Entry 7NP7 (electron microscopy, 4.03 A resolution (low resolution: residue-level contacts below are approximate; hydrogen-bond / salt-bridge calls are withheld)); this record covers chains B1 and P3 of the 27 polymer chains in the assembly.

# Chain B1
Molecule: ESX-5 secretion system ATPase EccB5
Organism: Mycobacterium tuberculosis (strain ATCC 25618 / H37Rv)
Notes: EC 3.6.-.-
UniProt: P9WNQ9 (ECCB5_MYCTU); numbering as in UniProt (aligned over 1-506)
Chain sequence (506 residues; numbered 1 to 506; the number before each row is that of its first residue):
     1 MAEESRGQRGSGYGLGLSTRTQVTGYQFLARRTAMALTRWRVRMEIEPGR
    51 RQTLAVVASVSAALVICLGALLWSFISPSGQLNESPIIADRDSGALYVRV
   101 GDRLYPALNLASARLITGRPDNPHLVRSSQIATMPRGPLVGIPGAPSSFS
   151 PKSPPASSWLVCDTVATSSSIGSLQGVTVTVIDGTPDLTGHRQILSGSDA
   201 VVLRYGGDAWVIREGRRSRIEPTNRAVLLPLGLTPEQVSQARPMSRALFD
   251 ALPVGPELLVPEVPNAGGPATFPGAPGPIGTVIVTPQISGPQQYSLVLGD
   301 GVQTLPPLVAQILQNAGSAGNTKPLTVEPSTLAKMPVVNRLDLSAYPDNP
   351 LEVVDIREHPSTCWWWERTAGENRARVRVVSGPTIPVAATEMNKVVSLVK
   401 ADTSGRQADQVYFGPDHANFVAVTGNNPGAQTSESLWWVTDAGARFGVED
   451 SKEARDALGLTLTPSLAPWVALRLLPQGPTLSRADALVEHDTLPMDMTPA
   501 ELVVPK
Disordered / not traced: 1-9, 168-174, 317-318, 425-432, 505-506
Disulfide bonds: C162-C363

# Chain P3
Molecule: Mycosin-5
Organism: Mycobacterium tuberculosis (strain ATCC 25618 / H37Rv)
Notes: EC 3.4.21.-
UniProt: O53945 (MYCP5_MYCTU); residues 1-585 here = UniProt positions 1-585
Chain sequence (585 residues; numbered 1 to 585; the number before each row is that of its first residue):
     1 MQRFGTGSSRSWCGRAGTATIAAVLLASGALTGLPPAYAISPPTIDPGAL
    51 PPDGPPGPLAPMKQNAYCTEVGVLPGTDFQLQPKYMEMLNLNEAWQFGRG
   101 DGVKVAVIDTGVTPHPRLPRLIPGGDYVMAGGDGLSDCDAHGTLVASMIA
   151 AVPANGAVPLPSVPRRPVTIPTTETPPPPQTVTLSPVPPQTVTVIPAPPP
   201 EEGVPPGAPVPGPEPPPAPGPQPPAVDRGGGTVTVPSYSGGRKIAPIDNP
   251 RNPHPSAPSPALGPPPDAFSGIAPGVEIISIRQSSQAFGLKDPYTGDEDP
   301 QTAQKIDNVETMARAIVHAANMGASVINISDVMCMSARNVIDQRALGAAV
   351 HYAAVDKDAVIVAAAGDGSKKDCKQNPIFDPLQPDDPRAWNAVTTVVTPS
   401 WFHDYVLTVGAVDANGQPLSKMSIAGPWVSISAPGTDVVGLSPRDDGLIN
   451 AIDGPDNSLLVPAGTSFSAAIVSGVAALVRAKFPELSAYQIINRLIHTAR
   501 PPARGVDNQVGYGVVDPVAALTWDVPKGPAEPPKQLSAPLVVPQPPAPRD
   551 MVPIWVAAGGLAGALLIGGAVFGTATLMRRSRKQQ
Disordered / not traced: 1-39, 172-265, 578-585
Disulfide bonds: C68-C138, C334-C373
Curated features (UniProtKB/Swiss-Prot):
  - active site (Charge relay system): D109, H141, S466

# How chain B1 and chain P3 interact
Contacting residue pairs (14; chain B1 residue first):
  G101(B1) - P543(P3)
  Y105(B1) - L540(P3)
  L487(B1) - P539(P3)
  L487(B1) - L540(P3)
  V488(B1) - A538(P3)
  E489(B1) - S537(P3)
  E489(B1) - A538(P3)
  E489(B1) - L540(P3)
  H490(B1) - S537(P3)
  T492(B1) - L536(P3)
  D496(B1) - P384(P3)
  M497(B1) - P384(P3)
  A500(B1) - L382(P3)
  E501(B1) - L382(P3)
Also at the interface, not in a pair above, chain B1 (14 interface residues in all): V100, V140, P499
Also at the interface, not in a pair above, chain P3 (9 interface residues in all): P381

# Overview
Chain B1 and chain P3 form an interface of 14 and 9 residues respectively. Curated annotation (UniProt) lists
3 active-site residues on chain P3.
Chain B1 is ESX-5 secretion system ATPase EccB5 and chain P3 is Mycosin-5, both from Mycobacterium
tuberculosis (strain ATCC 25618 / H37Rv); the structure, Structure of an intact ESX-5 inner membrane complex,
Composite C1 model, was determined by electron microscopy together with 7NPR, 7NPU, 7NPV, 7NPS and 7NPT from
the same study.
